PDB entry 8BDB | X-ray diffraction, 1.70 A resolution | chains A and P of the 8 polymer chains in the assembly

# Chain A
Molecule: Ribulose bisphosphate carboxylase large chain
From: Griffithsia monilis
Notes: EC 4.1.1.39
UniProtKB: A7UM67 (A7UM67_GRIMO); residue numbers follow UniProt; this construct covers 3-482
Amino-acid sequence (480 residues; row label = number of the first residue in the row):
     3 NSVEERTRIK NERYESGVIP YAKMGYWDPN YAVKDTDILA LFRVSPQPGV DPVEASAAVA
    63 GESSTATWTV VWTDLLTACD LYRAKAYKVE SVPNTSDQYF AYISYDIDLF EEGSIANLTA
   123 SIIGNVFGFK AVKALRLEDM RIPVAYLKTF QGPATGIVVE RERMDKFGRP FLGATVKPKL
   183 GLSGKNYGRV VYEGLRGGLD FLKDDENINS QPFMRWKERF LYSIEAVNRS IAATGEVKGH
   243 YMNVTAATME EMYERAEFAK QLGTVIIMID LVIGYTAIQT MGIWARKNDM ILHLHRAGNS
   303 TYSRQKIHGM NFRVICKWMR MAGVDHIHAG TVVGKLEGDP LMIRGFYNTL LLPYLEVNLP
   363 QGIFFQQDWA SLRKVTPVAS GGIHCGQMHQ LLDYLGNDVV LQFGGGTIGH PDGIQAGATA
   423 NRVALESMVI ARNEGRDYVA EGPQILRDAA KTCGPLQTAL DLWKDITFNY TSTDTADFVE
Modified positions: Leu-174 ((2S,3R)-2-amino-3-hydroxy-4-methylpentanoic acid; HL2); Lys-205 (lysine nz-carboxylic acid; KCX); Cys-455 (carboxymethylated cysteine; CCS)
Bound ions: Mg2+: Lys-205, Asp-207, Glu-208 (together with 2-carboxyarabinitol-1,5-diphosphate)
Small-molecule neighbours:
  - bicarbonate ion (BCT), molecule 1: Val-20, Ile-468, Thr-469, Phe-470
  - bicarbonate ion (BCT), molecule 2: Glu-113, Glu-114, Arg-217, Glu-253, Arg-257
  - bicarbonate ion (BCT), molecule 3: Arg-346, Asn-350, Gln-363
  - bicarbonate ion (BCT), molecule 4: Thr-469, Phe-470, Asn-471, Tyr-472
  - 2-carboxyarabinitol-1,5-diphosphate (CAP): Glu-64, Thr-69, Trp-70, Asn-127, Thr-177, Lys-179, Lys-181, Lys-205, Asp-207, Glu-208, His-297, Arg-298, His-330, Lys-337, Leu-338, Ser-382, Gly-383, Gly-384, Gln-404, Phe-405, Gly-406, Gly-407

# Chain P
Molecule: Ribulose bisphosphate carboxylase small chain
From: Griffithsia monilis
UniProtKB: A7UM68 (A7UM68_GRIMO); residue numbers follow UniProt; this construct covers 1-138
Amino-acid sequence (138 residues; each row starts with the number of its first residue):
     1 MRLTQGTFSF LPDLTDEQIK KQVDYAISQN WAINIEYTED PHPRNNFWEL WGLPLFDIND
    61 AATVMYEIGS CRQQHSNVYI KVNAFDNTRG VESCVLSFLI NRPSYEPGFR LVRSEDISRN
   121 QKYSFHSYAT DKPEGSRY

# Chain A / chain P interface
Contacting residue pairs (12):
  Arg-165(A) / Arg-119(P)
  Lys-262(A) / Ile-117(P)
  Lys-262(A) / Ser-118(P)  hydrogen bond (backbone-backbone)
  Gln-263(A) / Ile-117(P)
  Gly-265(A) / Asp-116(P)
  Gly-265(A) / Ser-118(P)
  Gly-265(A) / Arg-119(P)  hydrogen bond (backbone-side chain)
  Thr-266(A) / Arg-119(P)
  Val-267(A) / Arg-119(P)
  Asn-290(A) / Ser-118(P)  hydrogen bond (backbone-side chain)
  Asp-291(A) / Arg-119(P)
  Met-292(A) / Ser-118(P)

# In short
9 residues of chain A and 4 residues of chain P are in contact; the contacts include 3 hydrogen bonds. Among
the polar pairs are Gly-265(A)/Arg-119(P), Asn-290(A)/Ser-118(P) and Lys-262(A)/Ser-118(P). Chain A binds
2-carboxyarabinitol-1,5-diphosphate and 4 copies of bicarbonate ion.
Here chain A is Ribulose bisphosphate carboxylase large chain and chain P is Ribulose bisphosphate carboxylase
small chain, both from Griffithsia monilis. Entry 8BDB (Ribulose-1,5-bisphosphate carboxylase/oxygenase from
Griffithsia monilis) was determined by X-ray diffraction.
